Entry 8S37 (electron microscopy, 2.90 A resolution); this record covers chains A and I of the 12 polymer chains in the assembly.

Chain A:
Protein: CRISPR type AFERR-associated protein Csf2
From: Klebsiella pneumoniae
UniProtKB: A0A333ESG5 (A0A333ESG5_KLEPN); residue numbers follow UniProt; this construct covers 1-343
Amino-acid sequence (350 residues; numbered 1 to 350; the number before each row is that of its first residue):
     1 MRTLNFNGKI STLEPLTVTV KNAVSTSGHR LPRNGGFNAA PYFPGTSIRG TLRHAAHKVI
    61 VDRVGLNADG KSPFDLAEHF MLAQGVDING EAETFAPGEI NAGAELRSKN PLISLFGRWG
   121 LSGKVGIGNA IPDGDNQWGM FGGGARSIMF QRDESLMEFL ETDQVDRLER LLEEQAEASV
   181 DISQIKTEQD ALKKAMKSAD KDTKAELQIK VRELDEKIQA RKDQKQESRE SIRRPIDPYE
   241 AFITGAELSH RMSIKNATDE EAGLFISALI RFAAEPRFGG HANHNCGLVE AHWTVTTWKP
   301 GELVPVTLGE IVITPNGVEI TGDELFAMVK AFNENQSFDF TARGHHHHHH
Not modelled in the structure: 343-350
Sequence notes: expression tag (344-350)

Chain I:
Molecule: Ts-DNA
Sequence (60 nucleotides; each row starts with the number of its first residue; numbers below 1 keep their minus sign (DC-48 is residue -48)):
   -48 CCCTCCCTCC AGCTTCCGAG ACCCTTCGGG AGGTGCATCC CGGTCTCGCT TGGCCTCCTC
Not modelled in the structure: -48 to -28, 10-11

Chain A / chain I interface:
Pairs across the interface (19):
  Lys21(A) - DC-2(I)  base contact
  Lys21(A) - DG-1(I)  hydrogen bond to the base
  Ala145(A) - DG-7(I)  base contact
  Arg146(A) - DT-5(I)  base contact
  Gln175(A) - DG-7(I)  sugar contact
  Ala176(A) - DG-7(I)  phosphate contact
  Ser179(A) - DG-7(I)  hydrogen bond to the phosphate
  Ser179(A) - DG-6(I)  phosphate contact
  Lys222(A) - DT-5(I)  sugar contact
  Glu230(A) - DT-5(I)  sugar contact
  Ser231(A) - DG-7(I)  hydrogen bond to the phosphate
  Ser231(A) - DG-6(I)  hydrogen bond to the phosphate
  Arg233(A) - DC-8(I)  hydrogen bond to the phosphate
  Arg233(A) - DG-7(I)  salt bridge to the phosphate
  Arg234(A) - DG-6(I)  hydrogen bond to the phosphate
  Arg234(A) - DT-5(I)  hydrogen bond to the base
  Pro235(A) - DG-7(I)  base contact
  Pro235(A) - DG-6(I)  sugar contact
  Asp237(A) - DG-6(I)  base contact
Interface residues without a listed pair, chain A (16 interface residues in all): Ile182, Lys186, Gln219
Interface residues without a listed pair, chain I (7 interface residues in all): DC-4

Overview:
Chain A and chain I form an interface of 16 and 7 residues respectively; the contacts include 7 hydrogen bonds
and 1 salt bridge. Among the polar pairs are Lys21(A)-DG-1(I), Arg234(A)-DT-5(I) and Ser179(A)-DG-7(I).
Chain A is CRISPR type AFERR-associated protein Csf2 (Klebsiella pneumoniae) and chain I is Ts-DNA; the
structure, DNA-bound Type IV-A3 CRISPR effector in complex with DinG helicase from K. pneumoniae (state III),
was determined by electron microscopy (same publication as 8RC2, 8RC3, 8RFJ, 8S35 and 8S36).
